Entry 7ONU (electron microscopy, 3.00 A resolution); this record covers chains C and D of the 7 polymer chains in the assembly.

Chain C (and D):
Name: 3-hydroxyacyl-CoA dehydrogenase type-2
From: Homo sapiens
Notes: EC 1.1.1.35, 1.1.1.62, 1.1.1.239, 1.1.1.178, 1.1.1.53, 1.1.1.159; chain D of this document is another copy of the same molecule, construct and numbering; everything in this record applies to it too
UniProtKB: Q99714 (HCD2_HUMAN); numbering as in UniProt (aligned over 1-261)
Sequence (261 residues; numbered 1 to 261; the number before each row is that of its first residue):
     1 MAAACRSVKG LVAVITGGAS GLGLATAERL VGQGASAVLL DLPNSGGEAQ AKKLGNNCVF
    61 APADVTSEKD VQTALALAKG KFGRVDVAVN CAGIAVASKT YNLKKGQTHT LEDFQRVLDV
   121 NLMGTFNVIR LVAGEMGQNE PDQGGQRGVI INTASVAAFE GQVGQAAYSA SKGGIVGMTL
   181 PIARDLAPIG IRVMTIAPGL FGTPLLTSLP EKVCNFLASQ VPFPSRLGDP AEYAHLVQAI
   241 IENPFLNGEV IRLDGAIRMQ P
Disordered / not traced: 1-6
Ligand contacts: NAD (nicotinamide-adenine-dinucleotide): Gly17, Ala19, Ser20, Gly21, Leu22, Asp41, Leu42, Ser45, Ala63, Asp64, Val65, Cys91, Ala92, Gly93, Ile94, Val120, Thr153, Ala154, Ser155, Tyr168, Lys172, Pro198, Gly199, Leu200, Phe201, Thr203, Pro204, Leu205, Leu206
Curated features (UniProtKB/Swiss-Prot):
  - active site: Tyr168 (Proton acceptor)
  - binding site (NAD(+)): Ser20, Leu22, Asp41, Asp64, Val65, Cys91, Tyr168, Lys172, Phe201, Thr203
  - binding site (substrate): Ser155
  - modified residue: Ala2 (N-acetylalanine), Lys53 (N6-acetyllysine), Lys69 (N6-acetyllysine), Lys99 (N6-acetyllysine), Lys105 (N6-acetyllysine), Lys212 (N6-acetyllysine)
  - natural variant: Val12 (V12L: In HSD10MD), Val65 (V65A: In HSD10MD; uncertain significance), Asp86 (D86G: In HSD10MD), Leu122 (L122V: In HSD10MD), Arg130 (R130C: In HSD10MD), Gln165 (Q165H: In HSD10MD), Val176 (V176M: In HSD10MD), Pro210 (P210S: In HSD10MD), Lys212 (K212E: In HSD10MD), Arg226 (R226Q: In HSD10MD), Asn247 (N247S: In HSD10MD), Glu249 (E249Q: In HSD10MD)
  - mutagenesis: Ser20 (S20F: Decreased dehydrogenase activity. Does not affect mitochondrial tRNA 5'-end processing. Does not affect tRNA methylation), Lys172 (K172A: Abolishes dehydrogenase activity. Does not affect mitochondrial tRNA 5'-end processing. Does not affect tRNA methylation. Does not affect homotetramerization)
Reported in the primary citation:
  - binding site for Mitochondrial Precursor tRNA-Tyr: Ala97 to Gln107

Interface between chain C and chain D:
Pairs across the interface - 77 pairs, chain C then chain D:
  Thr100(C) with Ile182(D); Asp185(D), hydrogen bond
  Tyr101(C) with Ala133(D); Gly134(D); Ile189(D), hydrophobic
  Leu103(C) with Gly137(D); Ile189(D), hydrophobic
  Thr108(C) with Arg130(D)
  His109(C) with Phe126(D); Arg130(D), hydrogen bond (backbone-side chain)
  Leu111(C) with Glu68(D); Met123(D), hydrophobic; Asn127(D); Arg130(D)
  Phe114(C) with Met123(D), hydrophobic; Phe126(D), hydrophobic
  Gln115(C) with Asp119(D); Met123(D)
  Leu118(C) with Leu122(D), hydrophobic
  Leu122(C) with Leu118(D), hydrophobic
  Met123(C) with Gln115(D), hydrogen bond
  Phe126(C) with His109(D); Phe114(D), hydrophobic; Ala166(D), hydrophobic
  Arg130(C) with Thr108(D); His109(D), hydrogen bond (side chain-backbone); Leu111(D)
  Ala133(C) with Tyr101(D)
  Gly134(C) with Tyr101(D)
  Gly137(C) with Leu103(D)
  Arg147(C) with Leu103(D)
  Ala158(C) with Gly177(D)
  Glu160(C) with Leu180(D)
  Gly161(C) with Pro181(D); Arg184(D), hydrogen bond (backbone-side chain)
  Val163(C) with Arg184(D); Asp185(D)
  Gly164(C) with Asp185(D), hydrogen bond (backbone-side chain)
  Gln165(C) with Pro181(D)
  Ala166(C) with Met178(D); Pro181(D), hydrophobic; Ile182(D), hydrophobic
  Ser169(C) with Gly177(D); Pro181(D)
  Ala170(C) with Gly174(D); Met178(D), hydrophobic
  Gly173(C) with Gly173(D); Gly174(D)
  Gly174(C) with Ala170(D); Gly173(D); Gly174(D)
  Gly177(C) with Ala158(D); Ser169(D)
  Met178(C) with Ala166(D); Ala170(D), hydrophobic
  Leu180(C) with Phe159(D)
  Pro181(C) with Gly161(D); Gln162(D); Gln165(D); Ala166(D), hydrophobic; Ser169(D)
  Ile182(C) with Thr100(D); Ala166(D), hydrophobic
  Arg184(C) with Gly161(D), hydrogen bond (side chain-backbone); Gln162(D); Val163(D); Met259(D); Gln260(D); Pro261(D)
  Asp185(C) with Thr100(D), hydrogen bond; Val163(D); Gly164(D), hydrogen bond (side chain-backbone)
  Ile189(C) with Tyr101(D); Leu103(D), hydrophobic
  Met259(C) with Arg184(D)
  Gln260(C) with Arg184(D)
  Pro261(C) with Arg184(D)
Other interface residues (no listed pair), chain C (47 interface residues in all): Thr66, Lys99, Thr110, Asn127, Ala157, Phe159, Gln162, Leu186
Other interface residues (no listed pair), chain D (48 interface residues in all): Thr66, Lys99, Arg147, Ala157, Glu160, Leu186

In short:
47 residues of chain C and 48 residues of chain D are in contact, with 9 hydrogen bonds. Polar pairs include
Thr100(C)-Asp185(D), His109(C)-Arg130(D) and Met123(C)-Gln115(D). Bound to chain C: NAD. The paper reports a
binding site for Mitochondrial Precursor tRNA-Tyr at Ala97(C).
Both chains are 3-hydroxyacyl-CoA dehydrogenase type-2 (Homo sapiens). Entry 7ONU (Structure of human
mitochondrial RNase P in complex with mitochondrial pre-tRNA-Tyr) was determined by electron microscopy.
